Entry 7ZGR (electron microscopy, 2.60 A resolution); this record covers chains A and F of the 6 polymer chains in the assembly.

[Chain A]
Name: Protein CFT1
Organism: Saccharomyces cerevisiae
Reference sequence: Q06632 (CFT1_YEAST); residue numbers follow UniProt; this construct covers 1-1357
Amino-acid sequence (1357 residues; numbered 1 to 1357; the number before each row is that of its first residue):
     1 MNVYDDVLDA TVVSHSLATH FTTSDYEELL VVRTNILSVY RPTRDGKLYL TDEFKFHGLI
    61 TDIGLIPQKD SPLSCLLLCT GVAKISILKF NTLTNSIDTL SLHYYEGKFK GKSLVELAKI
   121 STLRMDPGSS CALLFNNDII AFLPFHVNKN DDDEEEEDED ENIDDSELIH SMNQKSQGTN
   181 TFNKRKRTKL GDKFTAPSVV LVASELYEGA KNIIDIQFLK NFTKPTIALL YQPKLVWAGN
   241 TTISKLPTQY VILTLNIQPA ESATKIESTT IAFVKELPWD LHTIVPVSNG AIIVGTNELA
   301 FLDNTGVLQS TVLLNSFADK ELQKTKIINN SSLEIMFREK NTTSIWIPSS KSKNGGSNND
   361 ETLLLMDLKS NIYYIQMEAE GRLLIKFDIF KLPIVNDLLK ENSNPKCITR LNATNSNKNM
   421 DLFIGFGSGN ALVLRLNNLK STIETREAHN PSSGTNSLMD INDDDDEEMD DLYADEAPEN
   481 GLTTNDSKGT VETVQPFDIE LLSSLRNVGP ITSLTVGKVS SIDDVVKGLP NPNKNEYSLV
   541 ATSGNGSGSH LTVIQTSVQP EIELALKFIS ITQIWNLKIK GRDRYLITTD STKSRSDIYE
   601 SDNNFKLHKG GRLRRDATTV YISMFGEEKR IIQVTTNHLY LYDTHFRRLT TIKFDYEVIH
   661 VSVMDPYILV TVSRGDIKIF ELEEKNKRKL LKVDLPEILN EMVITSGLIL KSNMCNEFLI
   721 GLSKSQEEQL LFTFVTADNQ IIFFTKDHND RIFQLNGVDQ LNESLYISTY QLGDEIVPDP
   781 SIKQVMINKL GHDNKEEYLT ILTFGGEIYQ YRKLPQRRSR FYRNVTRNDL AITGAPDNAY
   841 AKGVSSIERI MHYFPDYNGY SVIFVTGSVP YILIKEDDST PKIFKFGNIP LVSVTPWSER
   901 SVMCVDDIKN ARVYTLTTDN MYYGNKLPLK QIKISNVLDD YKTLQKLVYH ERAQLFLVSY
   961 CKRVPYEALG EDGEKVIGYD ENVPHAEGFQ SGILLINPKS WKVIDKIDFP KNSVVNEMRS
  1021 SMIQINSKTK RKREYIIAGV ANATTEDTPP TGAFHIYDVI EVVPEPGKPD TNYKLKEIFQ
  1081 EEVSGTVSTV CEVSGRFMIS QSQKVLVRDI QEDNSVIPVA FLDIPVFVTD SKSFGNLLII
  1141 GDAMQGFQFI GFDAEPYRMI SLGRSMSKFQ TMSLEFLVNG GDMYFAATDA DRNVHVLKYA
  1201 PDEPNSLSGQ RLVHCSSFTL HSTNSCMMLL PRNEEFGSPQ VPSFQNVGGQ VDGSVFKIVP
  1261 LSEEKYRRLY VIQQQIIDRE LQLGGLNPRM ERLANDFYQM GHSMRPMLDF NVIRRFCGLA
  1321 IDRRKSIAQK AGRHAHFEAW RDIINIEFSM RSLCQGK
Disordered / not traced: 148-192, 442-495, 773-776

[Chain F]
Name: MPE1 isoform 1
Organism: Saccharomyces cerevisiae
Reference sequence: A0A6A5PV64 (A0A6A5PV64_YEASX); residues 1-441 here = UniProt positions 1-441
Amino-acid sequence (441 residues; each row starts with the number of its first residue):
     1 MSSTIFYRFK SQRNTSRILF DGTGLTVFDL KREIIQENKL GDGTDFQLKI YNPDTEEEYD
    61 DDAFVIPRST SVIVKRSPAI KSFSVHSRLK GNVGAAALGN ATRYVTGRPR VLQKRQHTAT
   121 TTANVSGTTE EERIASMFAT QENQWEQTQE EMSAATPVFF KSQTNKNSAQ ENEGPPPPGY
   181 MCYRCGGRDH WIKNCPTNSD PNFEGKRIRR TTGIPKKFLK SIEIDPETMT PEEMAQRKIM
   241 ITDEGKFVVQ VEDKQSWEDY QRKRENRQID GDETIWRKGH FKDLPDDLKC PLTGGLLRQP
   301 VKTSKCCNID FSKEALENAL VESDFVCPNC ETRDILLDSL VPDQDKEKEV ETFLKKQEEL
   361 HGSSKDGNQP ETKKMKLMDP TGTAGLNNNT SLPTSVNNGG TPVPPVPLPF GIPPFPMFPM
   421 PFMPPTATIT NPHQADASPK K
Disordered / not traced: 1-206, 224-239, 269-441
Reported in the primary citation:
  - binding site for pre-cleaved CYC1: Pro215
  - mutagenesis - P215G, W257A/Y260A: unchanged binding to recombinant CPF

[How chain A and chain F interact]
Contacting residue pairs (8; chain A residue first):
  Pro1201(A) - Arg267(F)
  Pro1204(A) - Asn266(F)
  Leu1207(A) - Tyr260(F)  hydrophobic
  Leu1207(A) - Lys263(F)
  Leu1207(A) - Arg264(F)
  Ser1208(A) - Lys263(F)  hydrogen bond (side chain-backbone)
  Ser1208(A) - Arg267(F)
  Ser1208(A) - Gln268(F)  hydrogen bond (side chain-backbone)
Also at the interface, not in a pair above, chain A (6 interface residues in all): Asp1202, Arg1211
Also at the interface, not in a pair above, chain F (7 interface residues in all): Glu265

[In short]
6 residues of chain A face 7 of chain F across their interface, with 2 hydrogen bonds. Polar pairs include
Ser1208(A)-Lys263(F) and Ser1208(A)-Gln268(F). From the paper: a binding site for pre-cleaved CYC1 at
Pro215(F); P215G and W257A/Y260A of chain F leave binding to recombinant CPF unchanged.
Chain A is Protein CFT1 and chain F is MPE1 isoform 1, both from Saccharomyces cerevisiae; the structure,
Polymerase module of yeast CPF in complex with Mpe1, the yPIM of Cft2 and the pre-cleaved ..., was determined
by electron microscopy (same publication as 7ZGP and 7ZGQ).
